PDB entry 6O91 | X-ray diffraction, 1.10 A resolution | chains A and B

[Chain A (and B)]
Molecule: Alcohol dehydrogenase E chain
Organism: Equus caballus
Notes: EC 1.1.1.1; chain B of this document is another copy of the same molecule, construct and numbering; everything in this record applies to it too
UniProtKB: P00327 (ADH1E_HORSE); residues 1-374 here correspond to UniProt positions 2-375 (UniProt number = residue number + 1)
Amino-acid sequence (374 residues; numbered 1 to 374; the number before each row is that of its first residue):
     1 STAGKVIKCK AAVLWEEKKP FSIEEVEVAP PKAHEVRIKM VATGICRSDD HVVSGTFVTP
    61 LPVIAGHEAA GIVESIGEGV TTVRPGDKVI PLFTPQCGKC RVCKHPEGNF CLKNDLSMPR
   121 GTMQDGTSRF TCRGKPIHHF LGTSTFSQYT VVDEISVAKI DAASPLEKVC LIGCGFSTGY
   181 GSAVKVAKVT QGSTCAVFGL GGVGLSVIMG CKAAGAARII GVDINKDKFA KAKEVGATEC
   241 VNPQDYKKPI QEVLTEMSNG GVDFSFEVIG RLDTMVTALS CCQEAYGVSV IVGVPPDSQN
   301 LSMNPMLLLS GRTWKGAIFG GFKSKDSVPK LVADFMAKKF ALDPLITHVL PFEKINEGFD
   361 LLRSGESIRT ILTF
Construct notes: engineered mutation F57 (Leu58 in P00327)
Curated features (UniProtKB/Swiss-Prot):
  - binding site (Zn(2+)): C46, S48, H67, C97, C100, C103, C111, C174
  - binding site (an alcohol): S48, H67
  - binding site (NAD(+)): S48, G199 to G204, D223, K228, V292 to V294, F319, R369
  - modified residue: S1 (N-acetylserine)
Ion coordination: Zn2+ site 1: C46, H67, C174 (together with 2,3,4,5,6-pentafluorobenzyl alcohol); Zn2+ site 2: C97, C100, C103, C111
Residues lining bound ligands:
  - NAJ (nicotinamide-adenine-dinucleotide (acidic form)): C46, R47, S48, H51, F93, C174, T178, G199, L200, G201, G202, V203, G204, V222, D223, I224, N225, K228, V268, I269, G270, R271, T274, V292, G293, V294, A317, I318, F319, L362, R369
  - 2,3,4,5,6-pentafluorobenzyl alcohol (PFB): C46, S48, F57, H67, F93, L116, F140, L141, C174, V294, I318

[Interface between chain A and chain B]
Residue-residue contacts (87; chain A residue first):
  R101(A) with S258(B), hydrogen bond (side chain-backbone); N259(B), hydrogen bond (side chain-backbone); G260(B); G261(B), hydrogen bond (side chain-backbone); Q283(B); Y286(B), hydrogen bond
  V102(A) with Q283(B); A285(B), hydrophobic
  H105(A) with Y286(B)
  F110(A) with E284(B); A285(B), hydrophobic; S310(B)
  L112(A) with E284(B)
  L116(A) with M306(B), hydrophobic
  S117(A) with E284(B)
  S258(A) with R101(B), hydrogen bond (backbone-side chain)
  N259(A) with R101(B), hydrogen bond (backbone-side chain)
  G260(A) with R101(B)
  G261(A) with R101(B), hydrogen bond (backbone-side chain)
  L272(A) with P305(B), hydrophobic
  M275(A) with P305(B), hydrophobic
  Q283(A) with R101(B); V102(B)
  E284(A) with F110(B); L112(B); S117(B)
  A285(A) with V102(B), hydrophobic; F110(B), hydrophobic
  Y286(A) with R101(B), hydrogen bond; V102(B), hydrophobic; H105(B)
  I291(A) with L308(B), hydrophobic; L309(B)
  V292(A) with L309(B)
  G293(A) with L309(B)
  P295(A) with P305(B), hydrophobic; M306(B); L309(B)
  Q299(A) with P305(B)
  N300(A) with S302(B), hydrogen bond; M303(B); N304(B), hydrogen bond (side chain-backbone)
  L301(A) with L301(B); S302(B); M303(B), hydrogen bond (backbone-backbone); P305(B), hydrophobic
  S302(A) with N300(B), hydrogen bond; L301(B)
  M303(A) with N300(B); L301(B), hydrogen bond (backbone-backbone)
  N304(A) with N300(B), hydrogen bond (backbone-side chain)
  P305(A) with L272(B), hydrophobic; M275(B), hydrophobic; P295(B), hydrophobic; Q299(B); L301(B), hydrophobic
  M306(A) with P295(B)
  L308(A) with I291(B), hydrophobic; W314(B), hydrophobic; G316(B), hydrogen bond (backbone-backbone); A317(B)
  L309(A) with I291(B); V292(B); G293(B); P295(B); G316(B); A317(B), hydrogen bond (backbone-backbone); I318(B), hydrogen bond (backbone-backbone)
  S310(A) with F110(B)
  G311(A) with G316(B)
  R312(A) with K315(B); G316(B)
  T313(A) with T313(B); W314(B); K315(B)
  W314(A) with L308(B), hydrophobic; T313(B); W314(B), hydrogen bond (backbone-backbone)
  K315(A) with R312(B); T313(B)
  G316(A) with L308(B), hydrogen bond (backbone-backbone); L309(B); G311(B); R312(B)
  A317(A) with L308(B); L309(B), hydrogen bond (backbone-backbone)
  I318(A) with L309(B), hydrogen bond (backbone-backbone)
Other interface residues (no listed pair), chain A (44 interface residues in all): E107, G108, V294, S298
Other interface residues (no listed pair), chain B (44 interface residues in all): E107, G108, L116, V294, S298

[In short]
Chain A and chain B each contribute 44 residues to their interface; the contacts include 21 hydrogen bonds.
Polar pairs include R101(A)-S258(B), R101(A)-N259(B) and R101(A)-G261(B). Bound to chain A: compound NAJ and
2,3,4,5,6-pentafluorobenzyl alcohol.
Chain A and chain B are both Alcohol dehydrogenase E chain (Equus caballus); the structure, Horse liver L57F
alcohol dehydrogenase complexed with NAD and pentafluorobenzyl alcohol, was determined by X-ray diffraction,
deposited together with 6OWM, 6OWP and 6OA7.
